PDB entry 5BQE | X-ray diffraction, 2.30 A resolution | chains A and B of the 3 polymer chains in the assembly

[Chain A]
Name: Norrin
From: Homo sapiens
UniProtKB: Q00604 (NDP_HUMAN); numbering as in UniProt (aligned over 25-133)
Sequence (122 residues; each row starts with the number of its first residue):
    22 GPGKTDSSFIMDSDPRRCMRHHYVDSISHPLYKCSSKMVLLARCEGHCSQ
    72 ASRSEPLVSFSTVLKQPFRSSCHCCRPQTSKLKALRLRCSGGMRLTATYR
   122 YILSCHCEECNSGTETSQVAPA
Not modelled in the structure: 22-32, 134-143
Cystine bridges: Cys39-Cys96, Cys55-Cys110, Cys65-Cys126, Cys69-Cys128
Sequence notes: expression tag (22-24, 134-143)
Residues lining bound ligands: 2-(2-methoxyethoxy)ethanol (PG0): Leu103, Thr119, Tyr120, Arg121
Swiss-Prot annotation at these positions:
  - natural variant: Arg38 (R38C: In ND and EVR2), Cys39 (C39R: In ND), Arg41 (R41K: In EVR2; R41S: In persistent fetal vasculature syndrome), His42 (H42R: In EVR2), His43 (H43Q: In ND; H43R: In ND), Tyr44 (Y44C: In ND), Val45 (V45E: In ND; V45M: In ND), Lys54 (K54N: In EVR2), Cys55 (C55R: In ND), Lys58 (K58N: In ND and EVR2), Val60 (V60E: In ND), Leu61 (L61F: In ND; L61I: In EVR2; L61P: In ND), 30 further natural variant entries in UniProt
  - mutagenesis: Cys95 (C95A: Impairs oligomerization)
What the authors report for this chain:
  - disease-associated variants - V45E, L61P/A63D: abolished binding to Frizzled-4
  - mutagenesis - L52N/K54S, R107E/R109E/R115L, M114N/L116S: unchanged binding to Frizzled-4
  - mutagenesis - R107E/R109E/R115L: decreased binding to heparin
  - mutagenesis - R107E/R109E/R115L: abolished signaling
  - mutagenesis - R107E/R109E/R115L: unchanged binding to Lrp6P1E1P2E2
  - disease-associated variants - K58N, R121W: decreased signaling
  - disease-associated variants - K58N, R121W: unchanged binding to Frizzled-4
  - disease-associated variants - R121W: unchanged binding to heparin
  - disease-associated variants - R121W: decreased stability (proposed by the authors, not directly observed)
  - mutagenesis - H43N/V45T, L61N/A63S: abolished binding to Frizzled-4
  - mutagenesis - R38E/R41S/H43E/K102E/K104E, R41E/H43E: decreased binding to Frizzled-4

[Chain B]
Name: Norrin
From: Homo sapiens
UniProtKB: Q00604 (NDP_HUMAN); numbering as in UniProt (aligned over 25-133)
Sequence (122 residues; numbered 22 to 143; the number before each row is that of its first residue):
    22 GPGKTDSSFIMDSDPRRCMRHHYVDSISHPLYKCSSKMVLLARCEGHCSQ
    72 ASRSEPLVSFSTVLKQPFRSSCHCCRPQTSKLKALRLRCSGGMRLTATYR
   122 YILSCHCEECNSGTETSQVAPA
Not modelled in the structure: 22-32, 134-143
Cystine bridges: Cys39-Cys96, Cys55-Cys110, Cys65-Cys126, Cys69-Cys128
Modified / non-standard residues: Lys58, Lys86, Lys102, Lys104 (N-dimethyl-lysine; MLY)
Sequence notes: expression tag (22-24, 134-143)
Residues lining bound ligands: 2-(2-methoxyethoxy)ethanol (PG0): Leu78, Val79, Ser80, Lys86, Gln87, Pro88
Swiss-Prot annotation at these positions:
  - natural variant: Arg38 (R38C: In ND and EVR2), Cys39 (C39R: In ND), Arg41 (R41K: In EVR2; R41S: In persistent fetal vasculature syndrome), His42 (H42R: In EVR2), His43 (H43Q: In ND; H43R: In ND), Tyr44 (Y44C: In ND), Val45 (V45E: In ND; V45M: In ND), Lys54 (K54N: In EVR2), Cys55 (C55R: In ND), Lys58 (K58N: In ND and EVR2), Val60 (V60E: In ND), Leu61 (L61F: In ND; L61I: In EVR2; L61P: In ND), 30 further natural variant entries in UniProt
  - mutagenesis: Cys95 (C95A: Impairs oligomerization)

[How chain A and chain B interact]
Pairs across the interface (85; chain A residue first):
  Tyr44(A) with Pro77(B)
  Ile48(A) with Val79(B), hydrophobic
  Ser49(A) with Phe81(B)
  His50(A) with Phe81(B); Thr83(B), hydrogen bond
  Pro51(A) with Phe81(B); Val84(B), hydrophobic
  Ala63(A) with Pro77(B)
  Arg64(A) with Ser75(B)
  Cys65(A) with Arg74(B); Ser75(B), hydrogen bond (backbone-backbone)
  Glu66(A) with Ser73(B); Arg74(B), salt bridge
  Gly67(A) with Ala72(B); Ser73(B), hydrogen bond (backbone-backbone)
  His68(A) with Cys69(B); Ser70(B), hydrogen bond (side chain-backbone); Gln71(B); Ala72(B), hydrogen bond (side chain-backbone)
  Ser70(A) with His68(B), hydrogen bond (backbone-side chain)
  Gln71(A) with His68(B)
  Ala72(A) with Gly67(B); His68(B)
  Ser73(A) with Glu66(B); Gly67(B), hydrogen bond (backbone-backbone); Cys95(B); Cys96(B), hydrogen bond (side chain-backbone)
  Arg74(A) with Cys65(B); Glu66(B); Cys96(B)
  Ser75(A) with Arg64(B); Cys65(B), hydrogen bond (backbone-backbone); Cys96(B); Pro98(B); Ile123(B)
  Glu76(A) with Tyr44(B); Arg64(B), salt bridge
  Pro77(A) with Tyr44(B); Ala63(B); Arg121(B)
  Leu78(A) with Tyr120(B)
  Val79(A) with Ala118(B), hydrophobic; Thr119(B); Tyr120(B), hydrophobic
  Ser80(A) with Ala118(B); Thr119(B), hydrogen bond (backbone-backbone)
  Phe81(A) with Ile48(B), hydrophobic; Ser49(B); His50(B); Leu108(B), hydrophobic; Thr117(B); Ala118(B), hydrophobic
  Val84(A) with Thr119(B), hydrogen bond (backbone-side chain)
  Leu85(A) with Leu103(B), hydrophobic; Thr119(B); Tyr120(B), hydrophobic
  Pro88(A) with Arg121(B)
  Phe89(A) with Pro98(B), hydrophobic; Ser101(B); Arg121(B); Ile123(B), hydrophobic
  Cys93(A) with His94(B); Cys95(B), disulfide
  His94(A) with Cys93(B)
  Cys95(A) with Ser73(B); Cys93(B), disulfide
  Cys96(A) with Ser73(B), hydrogen bond (backbone-side chain)
  Arg97(A) with Cys131(B), hydrogen bond
  Pro98(A) with Ser75(B); Phe89(B), hydrophobic
  Ser101(A) with Phe89(B)
  Thr117(A) with Phe81(B)
  Ala118(A) with Val79(B), hydrophobic; Ser80(B); Phe81(B), hydrophobic
  Thr119(A) with Leu78(B); Val79(B); Ser80(B), hydrogen bond (backbone-backbone)
  Tyr120(A) with Leu78(B)
  Arg121(A) with Pro77(B); Phe89(B)
  Ile123(A) with Phe89(B), hydrophobic
  Cys131(A) with Arg97(B); Cys131(B), disulfide
  Asn132(A) with Asn132(B), hydrogen bond
Also at the interface, not in a pair above, chain A (46 interface residues in all): Tyr53, Leu62, Cys69, Leu108
Also at the interface, not in a pair above, chain B (47 interface residues in all): Pro51, Leu62, Glu76, Ser82, Pro88
Inter-chain disulfides: Cys93(A)-Cys95(B), Cys95(A)-Cys93(B), Cys131(A)-Cys131(B)

[Summary]
Chain A and chain B form an interface of 46 and 47 residues respectively, with 3 disulfide bonds, 15 hydrogen
bonds and 2 salt bridges. Polar contacts include Glu66(A)-Arg74(B), Glu76(A)-Arg64(B) and His50(A)-Thr83(B).
From the paper: V45E, L61P/A63D and H43N/V45T of chain A, among others, abolish binding to Frizzled-4; K58N
and R121W of chain A reduce signaling; 11 substitutions were tested in all.
Chain A is Norrin and chain B is Norrin, both from Homo sapiens; the structure, Crystal structure of Norrin in
complex with the cysteine-rich domain of Frizzled 4 -Methylated form, was determined by X-ray diffraction
(same publication as 5BPU and 5BQC).
